PDB entry 2HOT | X-ray diffraction, 2.19 A resolution | chains C and A of the 4 polymer chains in the assembly

[Chain C]
Molecule: 21-nt DNA strand
Sequence (21 nucleotides; each row starts with the number of its first residue):
     1 TTTTGCCATG TAATCCCCGG A
Covalent attachments: 3-prop-2-yn-1-yl-1,3-oxazolidin-2-one (P2O) linked to DT14

[Chain A]
Protein: Segmentation polarity homeobox protein engrailed
From: Drosophila melanogaster
Notes: fragment: Engrailed homeodomain
Reference sequence: P02836 (HMEN_DROME); residues 0-60 here correspond to UniProt positions 453-513 (UniProt number = residue number + 453)
Amino-acid sequence (63 residues; each row starts with the number of its first residue; numbers below 1 keep their minus sign (Gly-2 is residue -2)):
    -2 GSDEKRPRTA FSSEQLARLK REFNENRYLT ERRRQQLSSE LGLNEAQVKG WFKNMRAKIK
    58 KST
Not modelled in the structure: -2 to 4
Differences from the reference sequence: cloning artifact (-2 to -1); engineered mutation Val45 (Ile498 in P02836), Gly47 (Ile500 in P02836), Lys50 (Gln503 in P02836), Met52 (Lys505 in P02836)
Curated features (UniProtKB/Swiss-Prot):
  - DNA-binding region: Glu1 to Thr60 (Homeobox)
Ligand contacts: 3-prop-2-yn-1-yl-1,3-oxazolidin-2-one (P2O): Ala43, Lys46, Gly47, Lys50, Asn51
What the authors report for this chain:
  - conformationally variable residues: Lys50
  - mutagenesis - I45V (4-6 degC), I47G (Tm change 5.3 degC): decreased stability
  - mutagenesis - K52M (Tm change 6.8 degC): increased stability

[Interface between chain C and chain A]
Residue-residue contacts (13):
  DG10(C) - Arg5(A)  base contact
  DT11(C) - Arg5(A)  hydrogen bond to the base
  DT11(C) - Lys55(A)  salt bridge to the phosphate
  DA12(C) - Arg5(A)  hydrogen bond to the sugar
  DA12(C) - Thr6(A)  sugar contact
  DA12(C) - Phe8(A)  phosphate contact
  DA12(C) - Trp48(A)  phosphate contact
  DA12(C) - Asn51(A)  base contact
  DA13(C) - Thr6(A)  hydrogen bond to the phosphate
  DA13(C) - Gln44(A)  phosphate contact
  DA13(C) - Asn51(A)  hydrogen bond to the base
  DT14(C) - Lys50(A)  hydrogen bond to the base
  DC15(C) - Lys50(A)  base contact

[Summary]
6 residues of chain C and 8 residues of chain A are in contact; the contacts include 5 hydrogen bonds and 1
salt bridge. Among the polar pairs are DT11(C)-Arg5(A), DA13(C)-Asn51(A) and DT14(C)-Lys50(A). Bound to chain
A: 3-prop-2-yn-1-yl-1,3-oxazolidin-2-one. The paper reports that I45V and I47G of chain A reduce stability;
conformational variability at Lys50(A).
Here chain C is a 21-nt DNA strand and chain A is Segmentation polarity homeobox protein engrailed (Drosophila
melanogaster). Entry 2HOT (Phage selected homeodomain bound to modified DNA) was determined by X-ray
diffraction, deposited together with 2HOS.
